PDB entry 8ZMT | electron microscopy, 2.52 A resolution | chains C and G of the 20 polymer chains in the assembly

[Chain C]
Name: Cytochrome b
From: Saccharomyces cerevisiae
UniProt: A0A0G3F5W7 (A0A0G3F5W7_YEASX); numbering as in UniProt (aligned over 1-385)
Sequence (385 residues; numbered 1 to 385; the number before each row is that of its first residue):
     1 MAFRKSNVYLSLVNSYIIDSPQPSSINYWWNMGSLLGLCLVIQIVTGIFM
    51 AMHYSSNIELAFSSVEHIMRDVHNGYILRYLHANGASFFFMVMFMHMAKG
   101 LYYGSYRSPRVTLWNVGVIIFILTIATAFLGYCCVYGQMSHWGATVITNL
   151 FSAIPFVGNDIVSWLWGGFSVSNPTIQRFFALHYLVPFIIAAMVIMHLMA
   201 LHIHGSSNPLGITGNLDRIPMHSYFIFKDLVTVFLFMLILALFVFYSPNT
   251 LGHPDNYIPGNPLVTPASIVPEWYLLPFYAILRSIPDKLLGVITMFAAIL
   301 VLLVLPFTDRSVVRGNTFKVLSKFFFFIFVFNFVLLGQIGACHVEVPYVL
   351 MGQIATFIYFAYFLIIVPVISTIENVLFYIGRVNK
Bound ions: heme Fe site 1: His82, His183; heme Fe site 2: His96, His197
Ligand contacts:
  - phosphatidic acid (6PH; (1R)-2-(phosphonooxy)-1-[(tridecanoyloxy)methyl]ethyl pentadecanoate), molecule 1: Ile17, Ser34, His222, Ser223, Ile226, Asp229, Leu230, Val233, Phe234, Met237
  - phosphatidic acid (6PH), molecule 2: Ile42, Leu81, Met237, Leu240, Ala241
  - 3-sn-phosphatidylethanolamine (8PE; (2R)-3-{[(S)-(2-aminoethoxy)(hydroxy)phosphoryl]oxy}-2-(tetradecanoyloxy)propyl octadecanoate): Trp29, Phe94, Met95, Met97, Ala98, Lys99, Tyr102, Tyr103, Phe121, Phe278, Leu302, Thr317, Lys323, Phe326, Phe327, Phe329, Val330, Phe331, Phe333, Val334, Tyr359
  - 3-sn-phosphatidylethanolamine (9PE; (1R)-2-{[(S)-(2-aminoethoxy)(hydroxy)phosphoryl]oxy}-1-[(heptanoyloxy)methyl]ethyl octadecanoate), molecule 1: Phe3, Ser6, Asn7, Tyr9, Leu10, Leu12, Val13, Ile195
  - 3-sn-phosphatidylethanolamine (9PE), molecule 2: Thr112, Asn115, Val116, Ile119, Ala192, Ile195, Met196, Met199
  - Metyltetraprole (A1D6P; 1-[2-[[1-(4-chlorophenyl)pyrazol-3-yl]oxymethyl]-3-methyl-phenyl]-4-methyl-1,2,3,4-tetrazol-5-one): Ile125, Ala126, Ala128, Phe129, Tyr132, Met139, Gly143, Val146, Ile147, Ile269, Val270, Pro271, Glu272, Tyr274, Leu275, Tyr279, Met295, Phe296
  - cardiolipin (CN3; (2R,5S,11R,14R)-5,8,11-trihydroxy-2-(nonanoyloxy)-5,11-dioxido-16-oxo-14-[(propanoyloxy)methyl]-4,6,10,12,15-pentaoxa-5,11-diphosphanonadec-1-yl undecanoate): Asn27, Tyr28, Trp29, Met32, Leu35, Phe88, Met91, Val92, Met95, Val231, Thr232, Leu235, Phe236, Ile239
  - cardiolipin (CN5; (5S,11R)-5,8,11-trihydroxy-5,11-dioxido-17-oxo-4,6,10,12,16-pentaoxa-5,11-diphosphaoctadec-1-yl pentadecanoate): Leu12, Tyr16, Ile195, Leu198, Met199
  - heme (HEM), molecule 1: Trp30, Gly33, Ser34, Leu36, Gly37, Phe89, Met93, His96, Met97, Lys99, Ser105, Leu113, Trp114, Gly117, Val118, Ile120, Phe121, Val194, His197, Leu198, Leu201, Gly205, Ser206, Ser207
  - heme (HEM), molecule 2: Leu40, Gln43, Ile44, Gly47, Ile48, Met50, Ala51, Tyr54, Val65, Arg79, His82, Ala83, Ala86, Phe89, Thr127, Ala128, Gly131, Tyr132, Val135, Phe180, His183, Tyr184, Pro187, Tyr274
  - UQ6 (5-(3,7,11,15,19,23-hexamethyl-tetracosa-2,6,10,14,18,22-hexaenyl)-2,3-dimethoxy-6-methyl-benzene-1,4-diol), molecule 1: Tyr16, Ile17, Ser20, Gly33, Ser34, Gly37, Leu40, Val41, Ile44, Val45, Ile48, Phe49, Ala191, Val194, Leu198, Leu201, Met221, Asp229
  - UQ6, molecule 2: Trp164, Leu182, Leu185

[Chain G]
Name: Cytochrome b-c1 complex subunit 7
From: Saccharomyces cerevisiae
UniProt: A0A6A5Q2H4 (A0A6A5Q2H4_YEASX); numbering as in UniProt (aligned over 2-127)
Sequence (126 residues; row label = number of the first residue in the row):
     2 PQSFTSIARIGDYILKSPVLSKLCVPVANQFINLAGYKKLGLKFDDLIAE
    52 ENPIMQTALRRLPEDESYARAYRIIRAHQTELTHHLLPRNEWIKAQEDVP
   102 YLLPYILEAEAAAKEKDELDNIEVSK

[How chain C and chain G interact]
Residue-residue contacts (52; chain C residue first):
  Ser24(C) with Leu83(G)
  Ser25(C) with His79(G); Glu82(G), hydrogen bond
  Arg107(C) with Pro2(G)
  Asn208(C) with His79(G)
  Pro209(C) with Glu82(G)
  Leu210(C) with Ala78(G); Glu82(G)
  Ile212(C) with Asp47(G); Leu48(G), hydrophobic; His79(G)
  Thr213(C) with Glu51(G); His79(G)
  Leu216(C) with Ala72(G); Ile76(G), hydrophobic
  Asp309(C) with Pro2(G)
  Arg310(C) with Pro2(G), hydrogen bond (side chain-backbone); Gln3(G)
  Ser311(C) with Pro2(G)
  Val312(C) with Ile49(G); Ala50(G), hydrogen bond (backbone-backbone)
  Val313(C) with Leu48(G)
  Arg314(C) with Glu52(G), salt bridge
  Phe318(C) with Ala36(G); Tyr38(G), hydrophobic; Leu48(G), hydrophobic
  Val320(C) with Phe32(G); Leu35(G), hydrophobic
  Thr372(C) with Gln3(G)
  Glu374(C) with Phe32(G)
  Asn375(C) with Gln3(G), hydrogen bond; Ile8(G)
  Leu377(C) with Ala29(G); Phe32(G), hydrophobic
  Phe378(C) with Phe32(G), hydrophobic; Phe45(G), hydrophobic
  Tyr379(C) with Ile8(G), hydrophobic; Ala9(G); Gly12(G); Asp13(G)
  Ile380(C) with Gly12(G); Cys25(G); Ala29(G), hydrophobic
  Gly381(C) with Asn30(G); Ile33(G)
  Arg382(C) with Phe45(G); Asp46(G), salt bridge; Asp99(G); Pro101(G)
  Val383(C) with Leu16(G)
  Lys385(C) with Asp13(G), salt bridge; Leu16(G)
Interface residues without a listed pair, chain C (31 interface residues in all): Pro109, Thr317, Val376
Interface residues without a listed pair, chain G (39 interface residues in all): Phe5, Ile11, Ile15, Gly37, Leu41, Ile75, Val100, Leu104

[Summary]
The interface between chain C and chain G involves 31 residues on one side and 39 on the other, with 4
hydrogen bonds and 3 salt bridges. Among the polar pairs are Arg314(C)-Glu52(G), Arg382(C)-Asp46(G) and
Lys385(C)-Asp13(G).
Here chain C is Cytochrome b and chain G is Cytochrome b-c1 complex subunit 7, both from Saccharomyces
cerevisiae. Entry 8ZMT (Cryo-EM structure of Saccharomyces cerevisiae bc1 complex in Metyltetraprole-bound
state) was determined by electron microscopy (same publication as 8YHQ and 8YIN).
